Entry 4N0M (X-ray diffraction, 1.95 A resolution); this record covers chain A.

# Chain A
Protein: Protein DJ-1
Source organism: Homo sapiens
Notes: EC 3.4.-.-
UniProt: Q99497 (PARK7_HUMAN); residue numbers follow UniProt; this construct covers 1-189
Amino-acid sequence (189 residues; each row starts with the number of its first residue):
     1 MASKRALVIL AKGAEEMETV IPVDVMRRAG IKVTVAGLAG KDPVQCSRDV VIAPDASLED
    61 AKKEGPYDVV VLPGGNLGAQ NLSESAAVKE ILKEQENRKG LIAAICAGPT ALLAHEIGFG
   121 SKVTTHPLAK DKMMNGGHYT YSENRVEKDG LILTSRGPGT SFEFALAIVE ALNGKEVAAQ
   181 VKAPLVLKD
Unresolved in the structure: 1, 189
Construct notes: engineered mutation A53 (Cys in Q99497)
UniProt features mapped onto this chain:
  - active site: C106 (Nucleophile), H126
  - site: D149, G150 (Cleavage)
  - modified residue: A2 (N-acetylalanine), Y67 (Phosphotyrosine), C106 (Cysteine sulfinic acid (-SO2H)), K148 (N6-acetyllysine), K182 (N6-succinyllysine)
  - lipidation (S-palmitoyl cysteine): C46, C106
  - cross-link: K130 (Glycyl lysine isopeptide (Lys-Gly) (interchain with G-Cter in SUMO))
  - natural variant: L10 (L10P: In PARK7; uncertain significance), M26 (M26I: In PARK7), A39 (A39S: Found in early-onset Parkinson disease with digenic inheritance), Q45 (deletion: In PARK7), E64 (E64D: In PARK7), A104 (A104T: In PARK7), D149 (D149A: In PARK7), E163 (E163K: In PARK7; uncertain significance), L166 (L166P: In PARK7)
  - mutagenesis: L10 (L10P: Abolishes detoxification activity on methylglyocal-adducted CoA), E18 (E18A: Strongly decreases enzymatic activity. Almost abolishes detoxification activity on methylglyocal-adducted CoA; E18D: Strongly decreases enzymatic activity ...), C46 (C46A: Reduces protein stability. No effect on oxidation; C46A: Reduces protein stability. No effect on oxidation. Reduced localization in lipid rafts; when associated with A-106 ...), V51 (V51A: Disrupts dimer formation and strongly reduces ability to eliminate hydrogen peroxide), C106 (C106A: Abolishes enzymatic activity. Abolishes oxidation, association with mitochondria and protease activity. No effect on chaperone activity. Reduces binding to OTUD7B ...), H126 (H126A: Strongly decreases enzymatic activity), K130 (K130R: Partially compensates for loss of stability; when associated with P-166), A179 (A179T: No effect on detoxification activity on methylglyocal-adducted CoA)
Metal / ion sites: Cu ion: E18, C106
From the paper describing this entry:
  - Cu ion coordination: E18, C106
  - mutagenesis - C106A: abolished binding to copper
  - mutagenesis - E18D, E18Q, H126Q: decreased binding to copper
  - mutagenesis - H126A: unchanged binding to copper
  - mutagenesis - C106A: abolished catalytic activity
  - catalytic residues: C106

# Summary
E18 and C106 coordinate a Cu ion ion. Curated annotation (UniProt) lists active-site residues C106 and H126
and 8 mutagenesis sites. From the paper: the catalytic residue C106; E18D, E18Q and H126Q reduce binding to
copper; 5 substitutions were tested in all.
Chain A is Protein DJ-1 (Homo sapiens); the structure, Crystal structure of human C53A DJ-1 in complex with
Cu, was determined by X-ray diffraction, deposited together with 4MNT, 4MTC and 4N12.
